Entry 9CYY (electron microscopy, 3.00 A resolution); this record covers chains a and e of the 29 polymer chains in the assembly.

[Chain a (and e)]
Molecule: Lambda 1
From: Mammalian orthoreovirus 3 Dearing
Notes: chain e of this document is another copy of the same molecule, construct and numbering; everything in this record applies to it too
Reference sequence: F1ARN3 (F1ARN3_9REOV); residue numbers follow UniProt; this construct covers 1-1275
Sequence (1275 residues; numbered 1 to 1275; the number before each row is that of its first residue):
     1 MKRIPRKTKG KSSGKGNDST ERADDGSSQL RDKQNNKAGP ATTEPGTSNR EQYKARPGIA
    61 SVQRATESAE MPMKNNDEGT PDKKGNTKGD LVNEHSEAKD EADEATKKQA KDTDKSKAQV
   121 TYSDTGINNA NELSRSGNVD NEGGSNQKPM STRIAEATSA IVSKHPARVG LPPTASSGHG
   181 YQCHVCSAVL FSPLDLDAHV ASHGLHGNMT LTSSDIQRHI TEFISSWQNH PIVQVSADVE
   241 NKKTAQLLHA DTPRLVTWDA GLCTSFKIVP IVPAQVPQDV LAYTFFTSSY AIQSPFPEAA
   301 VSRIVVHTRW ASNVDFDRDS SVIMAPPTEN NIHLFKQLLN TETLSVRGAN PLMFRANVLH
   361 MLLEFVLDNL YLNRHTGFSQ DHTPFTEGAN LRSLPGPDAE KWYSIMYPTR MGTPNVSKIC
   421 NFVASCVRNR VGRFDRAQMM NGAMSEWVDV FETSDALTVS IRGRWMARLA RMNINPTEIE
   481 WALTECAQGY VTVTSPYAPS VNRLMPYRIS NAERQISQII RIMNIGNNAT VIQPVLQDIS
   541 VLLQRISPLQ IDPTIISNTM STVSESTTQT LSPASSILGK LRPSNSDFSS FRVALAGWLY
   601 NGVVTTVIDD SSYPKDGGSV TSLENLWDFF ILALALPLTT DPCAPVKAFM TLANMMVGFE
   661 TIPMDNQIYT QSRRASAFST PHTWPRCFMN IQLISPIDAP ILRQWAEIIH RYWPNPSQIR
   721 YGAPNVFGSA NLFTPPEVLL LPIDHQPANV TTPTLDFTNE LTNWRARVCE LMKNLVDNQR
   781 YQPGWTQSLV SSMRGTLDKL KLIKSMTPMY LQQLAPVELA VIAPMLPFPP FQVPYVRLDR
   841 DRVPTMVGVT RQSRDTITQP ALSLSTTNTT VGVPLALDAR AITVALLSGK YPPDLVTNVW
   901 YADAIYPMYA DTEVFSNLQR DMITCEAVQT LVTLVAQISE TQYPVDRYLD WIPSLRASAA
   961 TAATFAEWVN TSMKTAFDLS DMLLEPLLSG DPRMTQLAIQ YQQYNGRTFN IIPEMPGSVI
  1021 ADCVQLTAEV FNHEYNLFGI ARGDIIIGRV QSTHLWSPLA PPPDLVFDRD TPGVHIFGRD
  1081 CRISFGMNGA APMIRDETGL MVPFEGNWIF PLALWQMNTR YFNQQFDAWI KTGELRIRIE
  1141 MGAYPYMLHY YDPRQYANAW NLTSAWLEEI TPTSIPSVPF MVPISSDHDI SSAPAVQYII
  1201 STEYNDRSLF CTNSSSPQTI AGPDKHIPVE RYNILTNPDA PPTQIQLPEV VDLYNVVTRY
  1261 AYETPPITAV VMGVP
Disordered / not traced: 1-202 (chain e: 13-39, 168-1275)

[How chain a and chain e interact]
Pairs across the interface (54; chain a residue first):
  Y283(a) - A167(e)
  S289(a) - P166(e)
  Y290(a) - S163(e)
  Y290(a) - K164(e)  hydrogen bond (backbone-backbone)
  Y290(a) - P166(e)
  A291(a) - V162(e)
  I292(a) - S163(e)
  Q293(a) - A160(e)
  H375(a) - G143(e)
  H375(a) - G144(e)
  T376(a) - S145(e)  hydrogen bond (backbone-backbone)
  F378(a) - M150(e)
  F378(a) - R153(e)
  S379(a) - M150(e)
  T383(a) - T158(e)
  T383(a) - I161(e)
  F385(a) - I161(e)  hydrophobic
  S393(a) - R153(e)
  L394(a) - K148(e)
  A399(a) - K148(e)
  A399(a) - E156(e)
  E400(a) - S159(e)
  E400(a) - A160(e)
  Y403(a) - R153(e)
  Y403(a) - A157(e)  hydrophobic
  Y403(a) - A160(e)  hydrophobic
  R410(a) - A157(e)  hydrogen bond (side chain-backbone)
  R410(a) - I161(e)
  R433(a) - E142(e)  salt bridge
  R436(a) - E142(e)  salt bridge
  M440(a) - L133(e)  hydrophobic
  G442(a) - V139(e)
  A443(a) - G143(e)
  M444(a) - V139(e)  hydrophobic
  M444(a) - G143(e)
  M444(a) - G144(e)
  M444(a) - S145(e)
  S445(a) - G143(e)  hydrogen bond (backbone-backbone)
  T494(a) - N128(e)  hydrogen bond (backbone-side chain)
  S495(a) - N128(e)
  P496(a) - N128(e)
  P496(a) - A130(e)  hydrophobic
  P496(a) - N131(e)
  A498(a) - N131(e)  hydrogen bond (backbone-side chain)
  P499(a) - N131(e)
  S500(a) - N131(e)
  V501(a) - H95(e)
  R503(a) - H95(e)
  R503(a) - A130(e)
  R503(a) - N131(e)  hydrogen bond
  E1263(a) - N93(e)
  E1263(a) - H95(e)  salt bridge
  V1270(a) - N128(e)
  M1272(a) - N128(e)
Interface residues without a listed pair, chain a (43 interface residues in all): G377, Q380, H382, N390, G396, Q438, A1269
Interface residues without a listed pair, chain e (28 interface residues in all): E94, I154, H165

[Summary]
Chain a and chain e form an interface of 43 and 28 residues respectively, with 7 hydrogen bonds and 3 salt
bridges. Among the polar pairs are R433(a)-E142(e), R436(a)-E142(e) and E1263(a)-H95(e).
Chain a and chain e are both Lambda 1 (Mammalian orthoreovirus 3 Dearing); the structure, Cryo-EM structure of
MRV virion, was determined by electron microscopy, deposited together with 9CYT and 9CYX.
